Entry 6KW5 (electron microscopy, 10.13 A resolution (very low resolution: no residue pairs are listed; an interface is given only as per-side residue counts)); this record covers chains V and N of the 28 polymer chains in the assembly.

== Chain V ==
Protein: Histone H3.2
From: Xenopus laevis
Reference sequence: P84233 (H32_XENLA); residues 0-135 here correspond to UniProt positions 1-136 (UniProt number = residue number + 1)
Sequence (136 residues; each row starts with the number of its first residue; numbering starts at 0):
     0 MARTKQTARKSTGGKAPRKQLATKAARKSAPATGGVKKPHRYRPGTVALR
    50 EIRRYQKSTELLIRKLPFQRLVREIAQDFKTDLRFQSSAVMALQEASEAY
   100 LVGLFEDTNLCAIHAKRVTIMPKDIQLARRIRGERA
Not modelled in the structure: 0-39, 135
Swiss-Prot annotation at these positions:
  - modified residue: Arg2 (Asymmetric dimethylarginine), Thr3 (Phosphothreonine), Lys4 (Allysine), Gln5 (5-glutamyl dopamine), Thr6 (Phosphothreonine), Arg8 (Citrulline), Lys9 (N6,N6,N6-trimethyllysine), Ser10 (ADP-ribosylserine), Thr11 (Phosphothreonine), Lys14 (N6-(2-hydroxyisobutyryl)lysine), Arg17 (Asymmetric dimethylarginine), Lys18 (N6-(2-hydroxyisobutyryl)lysine), Lys23 (N6-(2-hydroxyisobutyryl)lysine), Arg26 (Citrulline), Lys27 (N6,N6,N6-trimethyllysine), Ser28 (ADP-ribosylserine), Lys36 (N6,N6,N6-trimethyllysine), Lys37 (N6-methyllysine), Tyr41 (Phosphotyrosine), Lys56 (N6,N6,N6-trimethyllysine) and 8 more in UniProt
  - lipidation: Cys110 (S-palmitoyl cysteine)

== Chain N ==
Molecule: DNA 167
Sequence (167 nucleotides; each row starts with the number of its first residue; numbers below 1 keep their minus sign (DC-19 is residue -19)):
   -19 CTAGTACTTCTCGACAAGCTTCAGGATGTATATATCTGACACGTGCCTGG
    31 AGACTAGGGAGTAATCCCCTTGGCGGTTAAAACGCGGGGGACAGCGCGTA
    81 CGTGCGTTTAAGCGGTGCTAGAGCTGTCTACGACCAATTGAGCGGCCTCG
   131 GCACCGGGATTCTCATC
Not modelled in the structure: -19 to 0, 147

== How chain V and chain N interact ==
At this resolution (10 A) residue pairs are not listed: 14 residues of chain V and 10 of chain N lie at the interface.

== Overview ==
Chain V and chain N form an interface of 14 and 10 residues respectively.
Chain V is Histone H3.2 (Xenopus laevis) and chain N is DNA 167; the structure, The ClassC RSC-Nucleosome
Complex, was determined by electron microscopy.
